PDB entry 4IIQ | X-ray diffraction, 2.86 A resolution | chains A and C of the 3 polymer chains in the assembly

# Chain A
Molecule: Human Mucosal Associated Invariant T cell receptor alpha chain
From: Homo sapiens
Sequence (205 residues; row label = number of the first residue in the row; note: 1 number in that range is skipped by the numbering (no residue carries it; nothing is unmodelled there); numbers below 1 keep their minus sign (Met-1 is residue -1)):
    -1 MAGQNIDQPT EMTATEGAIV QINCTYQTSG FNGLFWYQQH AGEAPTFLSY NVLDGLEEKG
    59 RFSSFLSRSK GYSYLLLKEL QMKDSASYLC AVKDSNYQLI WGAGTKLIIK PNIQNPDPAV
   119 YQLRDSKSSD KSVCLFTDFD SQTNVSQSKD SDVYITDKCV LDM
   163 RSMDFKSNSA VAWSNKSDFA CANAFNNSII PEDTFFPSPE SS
Disordered / not traced: -1 to 1, 163-164, 202-204
Disulfides: Cys22-Cys88, Cys132-Cys183

# Chain C
Molecule: Beta-2-microglobulin, MHC class I-related protein
From: Bos taurus
Notes: fragment: UNP C1ITJ8 residues 19-295, UNP P01888 residues 21-118
UniProtKB: chimeric construct of C1ITJ8, P01888: residues 114-390 from C1ITJ8 (C1ITJ8_BOVIN) positions 19-295 (UniProt number = residue number - 95); residues 1-98 from P01888 positions 21-118 (UniProt number = residue number + 20)
Sequence (392 residues; each row starts with the number of its first residue):
     1 IQRPPKIQVY SRHPPEDGKP NYLNCYVYGF HPPQIEIDLL KNGEKIKSEQ SDLSFSKDWS
    61 FYLLSHAEFT PNSKDQYSCR VKHVTLEQPR IVKWDRDLGG GGSGGSGSGG GGSRTHSLRY
   121 FRLGISEPGY GIPEFISAGY VDSHPITMYN SVSQLKEPRA LWMEENLAPD HWERYTQLLR
   181 GWQQAFKVEL KQLQHHYNHS GFHTYQRMIG CELLEDGSIT GFLQYAYDGQ DFLIFNKDTL
   241 SWMAMDNVAD IIRRVWEANR HELQYQKNWL EEECIAWLKR FLEYGKDALQ RTEPPKVRVN
   301 HKETFPGITT LYCRAYGFYP PEISINWMKN GEEIFQDTDY GGILPSGDGT YQTWVSVELD
   361 PQNGDIYSCH VEHGGVHMVL QGFQESETIL GG
Disordered / not traced: 97-113, 303-308, 360-361, 386-392
Construct notes: linker (99-113)
Modified residues: Lys156 (N~6~-[(2-amino-4-oxo-3,4-dihydropteridin-6-yl)methyl]-D-lysine; KFP)
Disulfides: Cys25-Cys79, Cys211-Cys274, Cys313-Cys369
Curated features (UniProtKB/Swiss-Prot):
  - region: Glu385 to Leu390 (Connecting peptide)
  - binding site (8-(9H-purin-6-yl)-2-oxa-8-azabicyclo[3.3.1]nona-3,6-diene-4,6-dicarbaldehyde): Tyr120, Arg122, His171, Arg207
  - binding site (5-(2-oxoethylideneamino)-6-(D-ribitylamino)uracil): Arg122, Ser137, Arg207, Tyr265, Gln266
  - binding site (5-(2-oxopropylideneamino)-6-(D-ribitylamino)uracil): Arg122, Ser137, Arg207, Tyr265, Gln266
  - binding site (7-hydroxy-6-methyl-8-(1-D-ribityl)lumazine): Arg122, Ser137, Arg207, Tyr265, Gln266
  - glycosylation: Asn198 (N-linked (GlcNAc...) asparagine)

# Interface between chain A and chain C
Residue-residue contacts (27):
  Gly28(A) with Glu273(C)
  Phe29(A) with Asn268(C), hydrogen bond (backbone-side chain); Glu273(C), hydrogen bond (backbone-side chain)
  Asn30(A) with Tyr265(C); Trp269(C)
  Tyr48(A) with His261(C); Tyr265(C)
  Val50(A) with Gln264(C); Tyr265(C); Asn268(C)
  Leu51(A) with Gln264(C)
  Glu55(A) with Arg260(C), salt bridge; His261(C), salt bridge; Gln264(C)
  Arg66(A) with Asn268(C); Glu272(C), salt bridge
  Ser93(A) with Tyr175(C); Glu273(C), hydrogen bond; Trp277(C)
  Asn94(A) with Tyr175(C), hydrogen bond; Trp277(C)
  Tyr95(A) with Arg174(C); Leu178(C), hydrophobic; Trp182(C), hydrophobic; Tyr265(C); Trp269(C), hydrogen bond
  Gln96(A) with Arg174(C)
Also at the interface, not in a pair above, chain C (16 interface residues in all): Lys156, His171, Lys267
From the paper, about this interface:
  - interface residues, chain A: Gly28(A), Phe29(A), Asn30(A), Tyr48(A), Val50(A), Leu51(A), Glu55(A), Arg66(A), Ser93(A), Asn94(A), Tyr95(A), Gln96(A)

# Overview
12 residues of chain A and 16 residues of chain C are in contact, with 5 hydrogen bonds and 3 salt bridges.
Among the polar pairs are Glu55(A)-Arg260(C), Glu55(A)-His261(C) and Arg66(A)-Glu272(C). From the paper:
interface residues Gly28(A), Phe29(A) and Asn30(A) among others.
Chain A is Human Mucosal Associated Invariant T cell receptor alpha chain (Homo sapiens) and chain C is
Beta-2-microglobulin, MHC class I-related protein (Bos taurus); the structure, Crystal structure of a human
MAIT TCR in complex with bovine MR1, was determined by X-ray diffraction.
